6CWA - chains A and B; structure by X-ray diffraction, 1.77 A resolution.

== Chain A (and B) ==
Name: D-3-phosphoglycerate dehydrogenase
Source organism: Homo sapiens
Notes: EC 1.1.1.95, 1.1.1.399, 1.1.1.37; fragment: phgdh; chain B of this document is another copy of the same molecule, construct and numbering; everything in this record applies to it too
UniProt: O43175 (SERA_HUMAN); residues 3-314 here correspond to UniProt positions 4-315 (UniProt number = residue number + 1)
Amino-acid sequence (327 residues; numbered -12 to 314; the number before each row is that of its first residue; numbers below 1 keep their minus sign (Ser-12 is residue -12)):
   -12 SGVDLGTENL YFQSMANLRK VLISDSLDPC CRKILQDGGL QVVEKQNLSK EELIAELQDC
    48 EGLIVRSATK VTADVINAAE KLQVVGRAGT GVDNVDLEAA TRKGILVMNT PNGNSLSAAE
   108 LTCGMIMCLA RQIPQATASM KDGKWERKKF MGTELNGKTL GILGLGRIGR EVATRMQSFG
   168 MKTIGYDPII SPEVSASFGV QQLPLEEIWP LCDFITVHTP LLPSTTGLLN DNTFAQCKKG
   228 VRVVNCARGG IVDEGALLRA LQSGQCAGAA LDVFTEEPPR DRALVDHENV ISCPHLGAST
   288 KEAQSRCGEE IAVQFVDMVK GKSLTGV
Unresolved in the structure: -12 to 5, 305-314 (chain B: -12 to 5, 24-41, 303-314)
Construct notes: expression tag (-12 to 2)
Ligand contacts:
  - 3-phosphoglyceric acid (3PG): Arg53, Ser54, Arg74, Ala75, Gly76, Thr77, Gly78, Asn101, Arg235, His282, Ala285, Gln291
  - NADH (NAI; 1,4-dihydronicotinamide adenine dinucleotide): Thr77, Pro98, Asn101, Ser102, Ala105, Leu150, Gly151, Leu152, Gly153, Arg154, Ile155, Gly156, Tyr173, Asp174, Pro175, Ile176, His205, Thr206, Pro207, Leu209, Ser211, Thr212, Leu215, Cys233, Ala234, Arg235, Asp259, Val260, His282, Leu283, Gly284, Ala285

== Chain A / chain B interface ==
Contacting residue pairs - 125 pairs, chain A then chain B:
  Arg53(A) with Arg134(B)
  Leu103(A) with Glu141(B); Asn143(B)
  Ser104(A) with Arg118(B), hydrogen bond (backbone-side chain); Glu141(B), hydrogen bond
  Glu107(A) with Met114(B); Glu141(B); Leu142(B), hydrogen bond (side chain-backbone); Asn143(B), hydrogen bond (side chain-backbone)
  Leu108(A) with Arg118(B); Ile120(B), hydrophobic
  Cys110(A) with Met114(B); Phe166(B), hydrophobic
  Gly111(A) with Met114(B); Ile120(B)
  Met112(A) with Ile120(B), hydrophobic
  Met114(A) with Glu107(B); Cys110(B); Gly111(B); Met114(B), hydrophobic
  Cys115(A) with Cys115(B), hydrogen bond; Ile120(B), hydrophobic
  Arg118(A) with Ser104(B), hydrogen bond (side chain-backbone); Leu108(B); Leu283(B), hydrogen bond (side chain-backbone); Gly284(B), hydrogen bond (side chain-backbone); Thr287(B)
  Ile120(A) with Leu108(B), hydrophobic; Gly111(B); Cys115(B), hydrophobic; Ile278(B), hydrophobic
  Pro121(A) with Pro121(B), hydrophobic
  Ala123(A) with Ser279(B); Cys280(B), hydrophobic; Leu283(B), hydrophobic
  Thr124(A) with Ile278(B); Ser279(B), hydrogen bond (side chain-backbone)
  Met127(A) with Phe261(B), hydrophobic; Arg269(B), hydrogen bond (backbone-side chain); Val272(B); Ser279(B); Pro281(B)
  Lys128(A) with Val272(B), hydrogen bond (side chain-backbone); Asp273(B); His274(B), hydrogen bond (side chain-backbone); Val277(B)
  Gly130(A) with Arg269(B)
  Trp132(A) with Phe261(B), hydrophobic; Glu264(B); Pro265(B), hydrophobic; Pro266(B); Pro281(B), hydrophobic
  Glu133(A) with Pro281(B)
  Arg134(A) with Arg53(B); Pro281(B), hydrogen bond (side chain-backbone); His282(B), hydrogen bond (side chain-backbone); Leu283(B)
  Phe137(A) with Leu283(B), hydrophobic
  Met138(A) with Ser286(B); Thr287(B); Lys288(B)
  Gly139(A) with Ser286(B), hydrogen bond (backbone-backbone); Thr287(B); Lys288(B), hydrogen bond (backbone-backbone)
  Thr140(A) with Thr287(B); Glu289(B)
  Glu141(A) with Leu103(B); Ser104(B), hydrogen bond; Glu107(B); Thr287(B); Glu289(B), hydrogen bond (backbone-side chain); Arg293(B), salt bridge
  Leu142(A) with Glu107(B), hydrogen bond (backbone-side chain)
  Asn143(A) with Leu103(B); Glu107(B), hydrogen bond (backbone-side chain)
  Lys145(A) with Glu289(B), salt bridge
  Arg162(A) with Ser165(B); Phe166(B)
  Ser165(A) with Arg162(B); Ser165(B), hydrogen bond
  Phe166(A) with Cys110(B), hydrophobic; Arg162(B); Phe166(B), hydrophobic
  Phe261(A) with Met127(B), hydrophobic; Trp132(B), hydrophobic
  Glu264(A) with Trp132(B)
  Pro265(A) with Trp132(B), hydrophobic
  Pro266(A) with Trp132(B)
  Arg269(A) with Met127(B), hydrogen bond (side chain-backbone); Gly130(B)
  Val272(A) with Met127(B); Lys128(B), hydrogen bond (backbone-side chain)
  Asp273(A) with Lys128(B), hydrogen bond (backbone-side chain)
  His274(A) with Lys128(B), hydrogen bond (backbone-side chain)
  Val277(A) with Lys128(B)
  Ile278(A) with Ile120(B), hydrophobic; Thr124(B)
  Ser279(A) with Ala123(B); Thr124(B), hydrogen bond (backbone-side chain); Met127(B)
  Cys280(A) with Ala123(B), hydrophobic; Met127(B)
  Pro281(A) with Met127(B); Trp132(B), hydrophobic; Glu133(B); Arg134(B), hydrogen bond (backbone-side chain)
  His282(A) with Trp132(B); Arg134(B), hydrogen bond (backbone-side chain)
  Leu283(A) with Arg118(B), hydrogen bond (backbone-side chain); Arg134(B); Phe137(B), hydrophobic
  Gly284(A) with Arg118(B), hydrogen bond (backbone-side chain)
  Ser286(A) with Met138(B); Gly139(B), hydrogen bond (backbone-backbone)
  Thr287(A) with Arg118(B); Met138(B); Gly139(B); Thr140(B); Glu141(B)
  Lys288(A) with Met138(B); Gly139(B), hydrogen bond (backbone-backbone)
  Glu289(A) with Thr140(B); Glu141(B), hydrogen bond (side chain-backbone); Lys145(B), salt bridge
  Arg293(A) with Glu141(B), salt bridge
Also at the interface, not in a pair above, chain A (58 interface residues in all): Thr161, Glu275, Ala285, Ala290, Gln291
Also at the interface, not in a pair above, chain B (59 interface residues in all): Ser54, Met112, Thr161, Glu275, Ala285, Ala290, Gln291

== Summary ==
58 residues of chain A face 59 of chain B across their interface, with 33 hydrogen bonds and 4 salt bridges.
Among the polar pairs are Glu141(A)-Arg293(B), Lys145(A)-Glu289(B) and Ser104(A)-Arg118(B). Bound to chain A:
3-phosphoglyceric acid and NADH.
Both chains are D-3-phosphoglycerate dehydrogenase (Homo sapiens). Entry 6CWA (Crystal structure phgdh in
complex with NADH and 3-phosphoglycerate at 1.77 A resolution) was determined by X-ray diffraction (same
publication as 6RIH, 6RJ2, 6RJ3, 6RJ5 and 6RJ6).
